6MUO - chains A and J of the 13 polymer chains in the assembly; structure by electron microscopy, 3.60 A resolution.

[Chain A]
Molecule: Histone H3-like centromeric protein A
Source organism: Homo sapiens
UniProt: P49450 (CENPA_HUMAN); residues 38-139 here = UniProt positions 38-139
Sequence (102 residues; each row starts with the number of its first residue):
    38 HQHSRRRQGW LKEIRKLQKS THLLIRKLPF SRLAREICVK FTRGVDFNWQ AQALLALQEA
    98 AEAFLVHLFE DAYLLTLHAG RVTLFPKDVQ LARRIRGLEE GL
Unresolved in the structure: 38-40
Curated features (UniProtKB/Swiss-Prot):
  - region: Gln39 to Leu54 (Important for flexibility of DNA ends that protrude from nucleosomes)
  - modified residue: Ser68 (Phosphoserine)
  - mutagenesis: Ser68 (S68A: No effect on interaction with HJURP. Impairs localization at centromeres; S68E/Q: Impairs interaction with HJURP, association with chromatin and localization at centromeres), Arg80 to Gly81 (Impairs retention at centromeres, but not targeting to centromeres), His104 (H104G: Reduces location at centromeres. Abolishes location at centromeres; when associated with C-112), Leu112 (L112C: No effect on location at centromeres. Abolishes location at centromeres; when associated with G-104)

[Chain J]
Molecule: DNA/RNA
Sequence (147 nucleotides; numbered -73 to 73; the number before each row is that of its first residue; numbers below 1 keep their minus sign (DA-73 is residue -73)):
   -73 ATCGAGGAAG TTCATATAAA AGGCAAACGG AAGCATTCTC AGAATATTCT TTGTGATGAT
   -13 GGAGTTTCAC TCACAGAGCT GAACATGCCT TTTGATGGAG CAGTTTCCAA ATACACTTTT
    47 GGTAGAATCT GCAGGTGGAT ATTTGAT

[Chain A / chain J interface]
Contacting residue pairs (11):
  Ser41(A) - DC10(J)  phosphate contact
  Arg42(A) - DA9(J)  phosphate contact
  Arg42(A) - DC10(J)  phosphate contact
  Gly46(A) - DA9(J)  phosphate contact
  Trp47(A) - DA9(J)  phosphate contact
  Lys49(A) - DA-66(J)  salt bridge to the phosphate
  Arg63(A) - DT18(J)  phosphate contact
  Lys64(A) - DT18(J)  hydrogen bond to the phosphate
  Leu65(A) - DT18(J)  hydrogen bond to the phosphate
  Pro66(A) - DT17(J)  phosphate contact
  Arg69(A) - DT17(J)  salt bridge to the phosphate
Interface residues without a listed pair, chain A (11 interface residues in all): Asn85
Interface residues without a listed pair, chain J (6 interface residues in all): DC27

[Overview]
11 residues of chain A and 6 residues of chain J are in contact; the contacts include 2 hydrogen bonds and 2
salt bridges. Among the polar pairs are Lys64(A)-DT18(J), Leu65(A)-DT18(J) and Lys49(A)-DA-66(J). From
UniProt: 5 mutagenesis sites on chain A.
Chain A is Histone H3-like centromeric protein A (Homo sapiens) and chain J is DNA/RNA; the structure, CENP-A
nucleosome bound by two copies of CENP-C(CD) and one copy CENP-N(NT), was determined by electron microscopy
(same publication as 6MUP).
